3GWF - chain A; structure by X-ray diffraction, 2.20 A resolution.

# Chain A
Protein: Cyclohexanone monooxygenase
From: Rhodococcus sp
Notes: EC 1.14.13.22
Reference sequence: Q6RXW1 (Q6RXW1_9NOCA); numbering as in UniProt (aligned over 1-540)
Amino-acid sequence (540 residues; numbered 1 to 540; the number before each row is that of its first residue):
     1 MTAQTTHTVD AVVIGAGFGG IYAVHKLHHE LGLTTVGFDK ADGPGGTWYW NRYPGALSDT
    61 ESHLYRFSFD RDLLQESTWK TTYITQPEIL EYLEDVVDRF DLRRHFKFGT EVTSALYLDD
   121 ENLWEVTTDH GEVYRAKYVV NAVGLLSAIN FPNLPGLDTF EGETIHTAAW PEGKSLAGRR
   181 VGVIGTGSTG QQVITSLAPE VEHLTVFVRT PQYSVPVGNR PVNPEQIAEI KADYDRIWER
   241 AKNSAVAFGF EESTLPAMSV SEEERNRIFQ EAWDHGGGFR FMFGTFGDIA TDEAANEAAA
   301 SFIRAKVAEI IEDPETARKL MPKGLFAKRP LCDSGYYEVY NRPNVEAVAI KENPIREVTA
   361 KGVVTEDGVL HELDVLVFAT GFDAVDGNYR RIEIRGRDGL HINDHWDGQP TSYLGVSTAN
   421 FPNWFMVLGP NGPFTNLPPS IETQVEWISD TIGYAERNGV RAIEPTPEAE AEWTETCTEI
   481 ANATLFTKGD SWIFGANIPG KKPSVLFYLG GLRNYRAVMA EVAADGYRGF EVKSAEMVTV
Disordered / not traced: 1-5, 487-504, 535-540
Sequence notes: conflict Thr6 (Ile in Q6RXW1), Thr81 (Ser in Q6RXW1), Asn223 (Thr in Q6RXW1), Lys323 (Thr in Q6RXW1)
Residues lining bound ligands:
  - FAD (flavin-adenine dinucleotide): Ile14, Gly15, Ala16, Gly17, Phe18, Gly19, Gly20, Phe38, Asp39, Lys40, Ala41, Gly45, Gly46, Thr47, Trp48, Trp50, Asn51, Tyr53, Leu57, Ser58, Asp59, Thr60, Tyr65, Thr110, Glu111, Val112, Ala142, Val143, Gly144, Leu145, Leu146, Gln192, Arg329, Asn388, Arg391, Ile392, Leu428, Thr435, Asn436, Leu437, Pro438, Ile441
  - NADP (NAP; NADP nicotinamide-adenine-dinucleotide phosphate): Tyr53, Asp59, Asn150, Pro152, Ile184, Gly185, Thr186, Gly187, Ser188, Thr189, Gly190, Arg209, Thr210, Arg329, Ile350, Ala379, Thr380, Gly381, Phe382
From the paper describing this entry:
  - binding site for NADP: Asp59, Thr186, Thr189, Arg209, Thr210, Arg329
  - conformationally variable residues (order/disorder transition): Thr487 to Ser504
  - mutagenesis - W492A: decreased catalytic activity on cyclohexanone
  - catalytic residues: Arg329 (proposed by the authors, not directly observed)
  - specificity-determining residues: Gly278 to Phe279 (proposed by the authors, not directly observed)

# Overview
Ligands of chain A: flavin-adenine dinucleotide and NADP. From the paper: the catalytic residue Arg329; W492A
reduces catalytic activity on cyclohexanone.
Chain A is Cyclohexanone monooxygenase (Rhodococcus sp); the structure, Open crystal structure of
cyclohexanone monooxygenase, was determined by X-ray diffraction, deposited together with 3GWD.
